Entry 5JDO (X-ray diffraction, 3.20 A resolution); this record covers chains E and F of the 6 polymer chains in the assembly.

[Chain E]
Name: Hemoglobin subunit alpha
From: Homo sapiens
UniProt: P69905 (HBA_HUMAN); residues 2-141 here = UniProt positions 2-141
Sequence (140 residues; each row starts with the number of its first residue):
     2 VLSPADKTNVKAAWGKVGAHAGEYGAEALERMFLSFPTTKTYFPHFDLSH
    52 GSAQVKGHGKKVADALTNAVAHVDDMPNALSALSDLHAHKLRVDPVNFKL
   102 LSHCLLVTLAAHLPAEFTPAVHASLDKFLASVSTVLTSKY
Metal / ion sites: heme Fe: His88 (together with oxygen molecule)
Small-molecule neighbours:
  - heme (HEM): Met33, Thr40, Tyr43, Phe44, His46, Phe47, His59, Lys62, Val63, Ala66, Leu67, Leu84, Leu87, His88, Leu92, Val94, Asn98, Phe99, Leu102, Leu106, Leu137
  - oxygen molecule (OXY): Leu30, Phe44, His59, Val63, Leu102
Swiss-Prot annotation at these positions:
  - binding site (O2): His59
  - binding site (heme b): His88
  - site: Thr9, Asn10 (Microbial infection: Cleavage), Lys12 (Not glycated), Ala14, Trp15 (Microbial infection: Cleavage), Tyr25, Gly26 (Microbial infection: Cleavage), Leu30, Glu31 (Microbial infection: Cleavage), His46, Phe47 (Microbial infection: Cleavage), Asp48, Leu49 (Microbial infection: Cleavage), Ser53, Ala54 (Microbial infection: Cleavage), Val56, Lys57 (Microbial infection: Cleavage), Lys57 (Not glycated), Gly60, Lys61 (Microbial infection: Cleavage), Lys61 (Not glycated), Lys91 (Not glycated), Leu92, Arg93 (Microbial infection: Cleavage), Lys100 (Not glycated), Leu107, Val108 (Microbial infection: Cleavage), Thr109, Leu110 (Microbial infection: Cleavage), Val122, His123 (Microbial infection: Cleavage), Ser134, Thr135 (Microbial infection: Cleavage)
  - modified residue: Ser4 (Phosphoserine), Lys8 (N6-succinyllysine), Thr9 (Phosphothreonine), Lys12 (N6-succinyllysine), Lys17 (N6-acetyllysine), Tyr25 (Phosphotyrosine), Ser36 (Phosphoserine), Lys41 (N6-succinyllysine), Ser50 (Phosphoserine), Ser103 (Phosphoserine), Thr109 (Phosphothreonine), Ser125 (Phosphoserine), Ser132 (Phosphoserine), Thr135 (Phosphothreonine), Thr138 (Phosphothreonine), Ser139 (Phosphoserine)
  - glycosylation (N-linked (Glc) (glycation) lysine): Lys8, Lys17, Lys41, Lys62
  - natural variant: Val2 (V2E: In Thionville), Leu3 (L3R: In ChongQing), Ala6 (A6D: In J-Toronto; A6P: In Karachi), Asp7 (D7A: In Sawara; D7G: In Swan River; D7N: In Dunn; D7V: In Ferndown; D7Y: In Woodville), Lys8 (K8E: In Kurosaki), Asn10 (N10T: In Broomfield), Lys12 (K12E: In Anantharaj), Ala13 (A13D: In J-Paris 1/J-Aljezur), Ala14 (A14P: In Ravenscourt Park), Trp15 (W15R: In Evanston), Gly16 (G16R: In Ottawa/Siam), Lys17 (K17M: In Harbin; K17N: In Beijing), 84 further natural variant entries in UniProt

[Chain F]
Name: Hemoglobin subunit beta
From: Homo sapiens
UniProt: P68871 (HBB_HUMAN); numbering as in UniProt (aligned over 3-146)
Sequence (144 residues; each row starts with the number of its first residue):
     3 HLTPEEKSAVTALWGKVNVDEVGGEALGRLLVVYPWTQRFFESFGDLSTP
    53 DAVMGNPKVKAHGKKVLGAFSDGLAHLDNLKGTFATLSELHCDKLHVDPE
   103 NFRLLGNVLVCVLAHHFGKEFTPPVQAAYQKVVAGVANALAHKY
Metal / ion sites: heme Fe: His93 (together with oxygen molecule)
Small-molecule neighbours:
  - heme (HEM): Leu32, Thr39, Phe42, Phe43, Phe46, His64, Lys67, Val68, Ala71, Phe72, Phe86, Leu89, Leu92, His93, Leu97, Val99, Asn103, Phe104, Leu107, Leu142
  - oxygen molecule (OXY): Leu29, Phe43, His64, Val68, Leu107
Swiss-Prot annotation at these positions:
  - binding site ((2R)-2,3-bisphosphoglycerate): His3, Lys83, His144
  - binding site (heme b): His64, His93
  - site: Glu8, Lys9 (Microbial infection: Cleavage), Gly26, Glu27 (Microbial infection: Cleavage), Gly30, Arg31 (Microbial infection: Cleavage), Tyr36, Pro37 (Microbial infection: Cleavage), Trp38, Thr39 (Microbial infection: Cleavage), Phe46, Gly47 (Microbial infection: Cleavage), Asp53, Ala54 (Microbial infection: Cleavage), Gly57, Asn58 (Microbial infection: Cleavage), Lys60 (Not glycated), Phe72, Ser73 (Microbial infection: Cleavage), Gly75, Leu76 (Microbial infection: Cleavage), Lys83 (Not glycated), Thr85, Phe86 (Microbial infection: Cleavage), His93, Cys94 (Microbial infection: Cleavage), Lys96 (Not glycated), Arg105, Leu106 (Microbial infection: Cleavage), Leu111, Val112 (Microbial infection: Cleavage), Gly120, Lys121 (Microbial infection: Cleavage), Phe123, Thr124 (Microbial infection: Cleavage), Ala129, Ala130 (Microbial infection: Cleavage) and 2 more in UniProt
  - modified residue: Ser10 (Phosphoserine), Thr13 (Phosphothreonine), Ser45 (Phosphoserine), Thr51 (Phosphothreonine), Lys60 (N6-acetyllysine), Lys83 (N6-acetyllysine), Thr88 (Phosphothreonine), Cys94 (S-nitrosocysteine), Lys145 (N6-acetyllysine)
  - glycosylation (N-linked (Glc) (glycation) lysine): Lys9, Lys18, Lys67, Lys121, Lys145
  - natural variant: His3 (H3L: In Graz; H3Q: In Okayama; H3R: In Deer Lodge; H3Y: In Fukuoka), Pro6 (P6R: In Warwickshire), Glu7 (E7A: In G-Makassar; E7K: In Hb C; E7Q: In Machida; E7V: In SKCA), Glu8 (E8G: In G-San Jose; E8K: In G-Siriraj), Lys9 (K9E: In N-Timone; K9Q: In J-Luhe; K9T: In Rio Grande), Ser10 (S10C: In Porto Alegre), Ala11 (A11D: In Ankara; A11V: In Iraq-Halabja), Val12 (V12D: In Windsor; V12I: In Hamilton), Ala14 (A14D: In J-Lens), Leu15 (L15P: In Saki; L15R: In Soegn), Trp16 (W16G: In Randwick; W16R: In Belfast), Gly17 (G17D: In J-Baltimore/J-Trinidad/J-Ireland/J-Georgia/N-New Haven; G17R: In D-Bushman), 116 further natural variant entries in UniProt

[Chain E / chain F interface]
Contacting residue pairs - 35 pairs, chain E then chain F:
  Glu28(E) - Lys121(F)  salt bridge
  Arg32(E) - Phe123(F)  hydrogen bond (side chain-backbone)
  Arg32(E) - Thr124(F)
  Arg32(E) - Pro125(F)
  Arg32(E) - Gln128(F)
  Leu35(E) - Pro125(F)
  Leu35(E) - Pro126(F)
  Leu35(E) - Ala129(F)
  Ser36(E) - Gln128(F)  hydrogen bond
  Ser36(E) - Ala129(F)
  Ser36(E) - Gln132(F)
  His104(E) - Asn109(F)
  His104(E) - Gln128(F)
  His104(E) - Gln132(F)  hydrogen bond
  Leu107(E) - Cys113(F)  hydrophobic
  Val108(E) - Ala116(F)
  Val108(E) - Gln128(F)
  Ala111(E) - Cys113(F)
  Ala111(E) - Ala116(F)  hydrophobic
  Ala111(E) - His117(F)
  Ala112(E) - Ala116(F)
  Ala112(E) - Gly120(F)
  His113(E) - Lys121(F)
  Pro115(E) - His117(F)  hydrogen bond (backbone-side chain)
  Phe118(E) - Arg31(F)  hydrogen bond (backbone-side chain)
  Phe118(E) - His117(F)  hydrogen bond (backbone-side chain)
  Thr119(E) - Arg31(F)
  Pro120(E) - Arg31(F)
  Pro120(E) - Val34(F)
  Pro120(E) - Met56(F)  hydrophobic
  His123(E) - Arg31(F)  hydrogen bond
  His123(E) - Val35(F)
  His123(E) - Cys113(F)
  Ala124(E) - Val35(F)
  Asp127(E) - Tyr36(F)
Also at the interface, not in a pair above, chain E (22 interface residues in all): Glu31, Phe37, Lys100, Cys105, Leu114
Also at the interface, not in a pair above, chain F (21 interface residues in all): Glu102, Val110, Val112

[Summary]
Chain E and chain F form an interface of 22 and 21 residues respectively, with 7 hydrogen bonds and 1 salt
bridge. Polar pairs include Glu28(E)-Lys121(F), Arg32(E)-Phe123(F) and Ser36(E)-Gln128(F). Chain E binds heme
and oxygen molecule. Bound to chain F: heme and oxygen molecule.
Here chain E is Hemoglobin subunit alpha and chain F is Hemoglobin subunit beta, both from Homo sapiens. Entry
5JDO (T. congolense haptoglobin-haemoglobin receptor in complex with haemoglobin) was determined by X-ray
diffraction.
